PDB entry 3DOS | X-ray diffraction, 2.40 A resolution | chains A and C of the 3 polymer chains in the assembly

[Chain A]
Molecule: Chaperone protein caf1M
Organism: Yersinia pestis
Notes: fragment: to 258
UniProtKB: P26926 (CAF1M_YERPE); residues 1-235 here correspond to UniProt positions 24-258 (UniProt number = residue number + 23)
Amino-acid sequence (235 residues; numbered 1 to 235; the number before each row is that of its first residue):
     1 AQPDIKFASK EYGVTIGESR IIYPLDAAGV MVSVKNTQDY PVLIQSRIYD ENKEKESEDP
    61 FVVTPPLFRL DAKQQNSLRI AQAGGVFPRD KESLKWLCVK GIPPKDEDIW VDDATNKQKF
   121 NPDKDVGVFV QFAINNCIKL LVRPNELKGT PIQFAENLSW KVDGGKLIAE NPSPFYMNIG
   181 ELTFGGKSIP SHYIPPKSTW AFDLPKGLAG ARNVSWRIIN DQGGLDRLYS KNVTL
Not modelled in the structure: 1-7, 53-57, 106-125
Cystine bridges: Cys-98/Cys-137

[Chain C]
Molecule: F1 capsule antigen
Organism: Yersinia pestis
Notes: fragment: to 170
UniProtKB: P26948 (CAF1_YERPE); residues 1-149 here correspond to UniProt positions 22-170 (UniProt number = residue number + 21)
Amino-acid sequence (149 residues; each row starts with the number of its first residue):
     1 ADLTASFTVT ATLVEPARIT LTYKEGAPIT IMDNGNIDTE LLVGTLTLGG YKTGTTSTSV
    61 NFTDAAGDPM YLTFTSQDGN NHQFTTKVIG KDSRDFDISP KVNGENLVGD DVVLATGSQD
   121 FFVRSIGSKG GKLAAGKYTD AVTVTVSNQ
Not modelled in the structure: 1-14
Construct notes: engineered mutation Phe-7 (Thr28 in P26948), Val-9 (Ala30 in P26948)

[Interface between chain A and chain C]
Pairs across the interface - 14 pairs, chain A then chain C:
  Arg-217(A) / Asn-80(C)  hydrogen bond
  Asn-220(A) / Ala-135(C)  hydrogen bond (side chain-backbone)
  Asn-220(A) / Gly-136(C)
  Gln-222(A) / Ala-135(C)
  Gln-222(A) / Gly-136(C)
  Gly-223(A) / Ala-135(C)
  Gly-224(A) / Ala-135(C)
  Leu-225(A) / Asp-78(C)
  Leu-225(A) / Asn-80(C)  hydrogen bond (backbone-side chain)
  Asp-226(A) / Asp-78(C)
  Asp-226(A) / Asn-80(C)  hydrogen bond (backbone-side chain)
  Arg-227(A) / Gln-77(C)  hydrogen bond (side chain-backbone)
  Arg-227(A) / Asp-78(C)
  Arg-227(A) / Gly-79(C)
Also at the interface, not in a pair above, chain C (8 interface residues in all): Ala-134, Lys-137

[Summary]
Chain A and chain C each contribute 8 residues to their interface, with 5 hydrogen bonds. Among the polar
pairs are Arg-217(A)/Asn-80(C), Asn-220(A)/Ala-135(C) and Leu-225(A)/Asn-80(C).
Chain A is Chaperone protein caf1M and chain C is F1 capsule antigen, both from Yersinia pestis; the
structure, Crystal structure of the complex of the Caf1M chaperone with the mini-fiber of two Caf1 subunits
..., was determined by X-ray diffraction.
